7D8L - chain A; structure by X-ray diffraction, 1.55 A resolution.

Chain A:
Name: UPF0374 protein SA1684
Source organism: Staphylococcus aureus subsp. aureus N315
UniProtKB: Q7A4T2 (Y1684_STAAN); residues 1-180 here = UniProt positions 1-180
Chain sequence (180 residues; numbered 1 to 180; the number before each row is that of its first residue):
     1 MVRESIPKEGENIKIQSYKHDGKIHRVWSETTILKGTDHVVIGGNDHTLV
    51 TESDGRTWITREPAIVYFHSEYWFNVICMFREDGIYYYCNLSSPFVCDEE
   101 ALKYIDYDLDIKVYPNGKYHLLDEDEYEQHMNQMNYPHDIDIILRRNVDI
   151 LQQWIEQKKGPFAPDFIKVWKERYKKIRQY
Not modelled in the structure: 1-4, 179-180
Swiss-Prot annotation at these positions:
  - active site: R26 (Proton donor)
  - binding site (GTP): H25, R26, N45, Y88
  - binding site (Mg(2+)): N90, D106, D108, D110, D123, E126
  - mutagenesis: N45 (N45A: Loss of activity with GTP. Increases the specificity to ATP), W58 (W58A: Decreases catalytic efficiency with GDP and ADP as substrate), Y88 (Y88A: Strong decrease in catalytic efficiency with GTP, GDP and ADP as substrate. Small decrease in catalytic efficiency with ATP as substrate), N90 (N90A: Loss of activity), D106 (D106A: Loss of activity), D108 (D108A: Loss of activity), D110 (D110A: Loss of activity), D123 (D123A: Loss of activity), E126 (E126A: Strong decrease in activity)

Overview:
Curated annotation (UniProt) lists active-site residue R26, 4 GTP-binding residues, 6 Mg2+-binding residues
and 9 mutagenesis sites.
Chain A is UPF0374 protein SA1684 (Staphylococcus aureus subsp. aureus N315); the structure, The structure of
nucleoside phosphatase Sa1684 complex with GTP analogue from Staphylococcus aureus, was determined by X-ray
diffraction (same publication as 7D8G, 7D8I and 7D8Q).
